5URF - chains A and F of the 60 polymer chains in the assembly; structure by electron microscopy, 2.90 A resolution.

# Chain A (and F)
Name: viral protein 3
Organism: Human bocavirus 1
Notes: chain F of this document is another copy of the same molecule, construct and numbering; everything in this record applies to it too
UniProtKB: U5XGX2 (U5XGX2_9VIRU); residues 1-542 here correspond to UniProt positions 9-550 (UniProt number = residue number + 8)
Sequence (542 residues; numbered 1 to 542; the number before each row is that of its first residue):
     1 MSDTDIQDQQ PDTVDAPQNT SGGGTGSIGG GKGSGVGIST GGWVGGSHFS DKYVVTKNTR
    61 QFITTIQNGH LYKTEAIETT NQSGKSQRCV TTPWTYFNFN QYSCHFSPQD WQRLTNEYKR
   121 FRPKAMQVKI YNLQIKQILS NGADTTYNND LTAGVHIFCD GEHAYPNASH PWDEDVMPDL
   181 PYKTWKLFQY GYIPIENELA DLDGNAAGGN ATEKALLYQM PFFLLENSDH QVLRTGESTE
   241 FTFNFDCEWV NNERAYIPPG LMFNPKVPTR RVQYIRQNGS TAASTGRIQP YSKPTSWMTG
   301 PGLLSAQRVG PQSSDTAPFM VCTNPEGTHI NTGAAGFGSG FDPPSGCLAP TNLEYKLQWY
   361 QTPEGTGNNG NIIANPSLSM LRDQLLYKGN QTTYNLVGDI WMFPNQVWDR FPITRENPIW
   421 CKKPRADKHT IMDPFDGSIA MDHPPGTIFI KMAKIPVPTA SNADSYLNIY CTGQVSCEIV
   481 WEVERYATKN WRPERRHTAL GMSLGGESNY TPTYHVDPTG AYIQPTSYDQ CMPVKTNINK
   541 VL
Disordered / not traced: 1-32

# How chain A and chain F interact
Pairs across the interface (66):
  Asp-51(A) / Asp-51(F)
  Ser-107(A) / Trp-491(F)
  Pro-108(A) / Trp-491(F)
  Pro-108(A) / Pro-493(F)
  Gln-109(A) / Thr-488(F)
  Gln-109(A) / Asn-490(F)
  Gln-109(A) / Trp-491(F)  hydrogen bond (backbone-backbone)
  Gln-109(A) / Arg-492(F)  hydrogen bond (side chain-backbone)
  Gln-109(A) / Glu-494(F)  hydrogen bond
  Gln-112(A) / Pro-493(F)
  Gln-112(A) / Glu-494(F)  hydrogen bond (side chain-backbone)
  Gln-112(A) / Arg-496(F)
  Arg-113(A) / Tyr-486(F)  hydrogen bond (side chain-backbone)
  Arg-113(A) / Ala-487(F)
  Asn-116(A) / Arg-496(F)
  Glu-117(A) / Glu-117(F)
  Glu-117(A) / Tyr-486(F)  hydrogen bond
  Asp-179(A) / Trp-491(F)
  Leu-180(A) / Trp-491(F)  hydrophobic
  Pro-181(A) / Trp-491(F)
  Arg-485(A) / Arg-485(F)
  Tyr-486(A) / Arg-113(F)  hydrogen bond (backbone-side chain)
  Tyr-486(A) / Glu-117(F)  hydrogen bond
  Ala-487(A) / Arg-113(F)
  Thr-488(A) / Gln-109(F)
  Asn-490(A) / Gln-109(F)
  Trp-491(A) / Ser-107(F)
  Trp-491(A) / Pro-108(F)
  Trp-491(A) / Gln-109(F)  hydrogen bond (backbone-backbone)
  Trp-491(A) / Asp-179(F)
  Trp-491(A) / Leu-180(F)  hydrophobic
  Trp-491(A) / Pro-181(F)
  Trp-491(A) / Tyr-522(F)  hydrogen bond
  Arg-492(A) / Gln-109(F)  hydrogen bond (backbone-side chain)
  Arg-492(A) / Met-502(F)
  Arg-492(A) / Pro-512(F)
  Arg-492(A) / Thr-513(F)
  Arg-492(A) / Tyr-514(F)  hydrogen bond (side chain-backbone)
  Pro-493(A) / Pro-108(F)
  Pro-493(A) / Gln-112(F)
  Pro-493(A) / Ala-499(F)
  Pro-493(A) / Tyr-514(F)
  Glu-494(A) / Gln-109(F)  hydrogen bond
  Glu-494(A) / Gln-112(F)  hydrogen bond (backbone-side chain)
  Glu-494(A) / Thr-498(F)
  Glu-494(A) / Ala-499(F)
  Arg-495(A) / Thr-498(F)
  Arg-495(A) / Leu-500(F)
  Arg-496(A) / Gln-112(F)
  Arg-496(A) / Asn-116(F)
  Arg-496(A) / His-497(F)
  Arg-496(A) / Thr-498(F)  hydrogen bond (backbone-backbone)
  His-497(A) / Arg-496(F)
  Thr-498(A) / Glu-494(F)
  Thr-498(A) / Arg-495(F)
  Thr-498(A) / Arg-496(F)  hydrogen bond (backbone-backbone)
  Thr-498(A) / Thr-498(F)  hydrogen bond
  Ala-499(A) / Pro-493(F)
  Ala-499(A) / Glu-494(F)
  Leu-500(A) / Arg-495(F)
  Met-502(A) / Arg-492(F)
  Pro-512(A) / Arg-492(F)
  Thr-513(A) / Arg-492(F)
  Tyr-514(A) / Arg-492(F)  hydrogen bond (backbone-side chain)
  Tyr-514(A) / Pro-493(F)
  Tyr-522(A) / Trp-491(F)  hydrogen bond
Other interface residues (no listed pair), chain A (36 interface residues in all): Gly-46, Arg-415, Lys-489, His-515, Met-532
Other interface residues (no listed pair), chain F (36 interface residues in all): Gly-46, Arg-415, Lys-489, His-515, Met-532

# Summary
The chain A/chain F interface involves 36 residues from each chain, with 19 hydrogen bonds. Polar pairs
include Gln-109(A)/Arg-492(F), Gln-109(A)/Glu-494(F) and Gln-112(A)/Glu-494(F).
Both chains are viral protein 3 (Human bocavirus 1). Entry 5URF (The structure of human bocavirus 1) was
determined by electron microscopy together with 5US7 and 5US9 from the same study.
